Entry 8WHA (electron microscopy, 4.05 A resolution (low resolution: residue-level contacts below are approximate; hydrogen-bond / salt-bridge calls are withheld)); this record covers chains A and I of the 12 polymer chains in the assembly.

# Chain A
Name: Histone H3.1
From: Arabidopsis thaliana
UniProtKB: P59226 (H31_ARATH); residues 0-135 here correspond to UniProt positions 1-136 (UniProt number = residue number + 1)
Chain sequence (136 residues; row label = number of the first residue in the row; numbering starts at 0):
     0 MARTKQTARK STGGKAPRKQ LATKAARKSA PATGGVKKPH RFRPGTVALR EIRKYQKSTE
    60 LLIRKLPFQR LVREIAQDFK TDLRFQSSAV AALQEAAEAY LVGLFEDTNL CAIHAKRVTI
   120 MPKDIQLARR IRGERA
Unresolved in the structure: 0-40, 134-135
UniProt features mapped onto this chain:
  - site: Lys14 (Not N6-methylated), Lys27 (Not N6-acetylated), Ala31 (Recognition by ATXR5 and ATXR6), Lys36 (Not N6-acetylated)
  - modified residue: Lys4 (N6,N6,N6-trimethyllysine), Lys9 (N6,N6,N6-trimethyllysine), Ser10 (Phosphoserine), Thr11 (Phosphothreonine), Lys14 (N6-acetyllysine), Lys18 (N6-acetyllysine), Lys23 (N6-acetyllysine), Lys27 (N6,N6,N6-trimethyllysine), Ser28 (Phosphoserine), Lys36 (N6,N6,N6-trimethyllysine)

# Chain I
Molecule: sense strand (147-nt DNA)
Sequence (147 nucleotides; numbered 1 to 147; the number before each row is that of its first residue):
     1 ATCGAGAATC CCGGTGCCGA GGCCGCTCAA TTGGTCGTAG ACAGCTCTAG CACCGCTTAA
    61 ACGCACGTAC GCGCTGTCCC CCGCGTTTAA CCGCCCAAGG GGATTACTCC CTAGTCTCCA
   121 GGCACGTGTC AGATATATAC ATCCGAT
Unresolved in the structure: 1-4, 147

# Chain A / chain I interface
Contacting residue pairs - 18 pairs, chain A then chain I:
  Phe41(A) - DA8(I)
  Phe41(A) - DC84(I)
  Gly44(A) - DG83(I)
  Thr45(A) - DG83(I)
  Val46(A) - DG83(I)
  Ala47(A) - DG83(I)
  Arg49(A) - DA8(I)
  Arg49(A) - DT9(I)
  Arg63(A) - DC91(I)
  Lys64(A) - DC91(I)
  Lys64(A) - DC92(I)
  Leu65(A) - DC91(I)
  Leu65(A) - DC92(I)
  Pro66(A) - DC91(I)
  Arg69(A) - DC91(I)
  Asp81(A) - DG101(I)
  Arg83(A) - DG100(I)
  Arg83(A) - DG101(I)
Also at the interface, not in a pair above, chain A (16 interface residues in all): Arg42, Pro43, Gln85
Also at the interface, not in a pair above, chain I (10 interface residues in all): DC82, DA103

# Summary
16 residues of chain A face 10 of chain I across their interface.
Here chain A is Histone H3.1 (Arabidopsis thaliana) and chain I is sense strand (147-nt DNA). Entry 8WHA
(Structure of DDM1-nucleosome complex in the ADP-BeFx state with DDM1 bound to SHL2 and SHL-2) was determined
by electron microscopy (same publication as 8WH5, 8WH8, 8WH9 and 8WHB).
